PDB entry 5T58 | X-ray diffraction, 3.21 A resolution | chains B and D of the 4 polymer chains in the assembly

== Chain B ==
Molecule: KLLA0E05809p
Organism: Kluyveromyces lactis (strain ATCC 8585 / CBS 2359 / DSM 70799 / NBRC 1267 / NRRL Y-1140 / WM37)
UniProtKB: Q6CPD1 (Q6CPD1_KLULA); numbering as in UniProt (aligned over 1-205)
Sequence (205 residues; each row starts with the number of its first residue):
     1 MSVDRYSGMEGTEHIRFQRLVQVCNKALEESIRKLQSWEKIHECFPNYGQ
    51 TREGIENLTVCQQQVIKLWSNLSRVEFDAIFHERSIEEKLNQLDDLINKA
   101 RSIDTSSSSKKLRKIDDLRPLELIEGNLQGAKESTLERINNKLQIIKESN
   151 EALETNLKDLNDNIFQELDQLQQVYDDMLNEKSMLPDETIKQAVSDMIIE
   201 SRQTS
Disordered / not traced: 1-7, 180-185, 204-205

== Chain D ==
Molecule: KLLA0D15741p
Organism: Kluyveromyces lactis (strain ATCC 8585 / CBS 2359 / DSM 70799 / NBRC 1267 / NRRL Y-1140 / WM37)
UniProtKB: Q6CQN5 (Q6CQN5_KLULA); numbering as in UniProt (aligned over 230-479)
Sequence (250 residues; row label = number of the first residue in the row; X marks 42 residues of unknown identity (built as UNK)):
   230 QLNDIISPHKDVHESEFYRYMNNSFAQDLKMKQLMNWCLIRALRKLEIKN
   280 SQNKSESRKITLTILKDFVRDIRKGSHDIDWXXXXXXXXXXXXXXXXXXX
   330 XXXXXXXXXXXXXXXXXXXXXXXPPIKLAKIPNEKNIQNKENAKILEEKI
   380 KTIKNEIEQWSKDLSDVKIPSYELPKSQTSIVKLPDNLQLTATTKESIHS
   430 DFQKRVDGLQETTRLLKSSSILLNETAGMKLQRLNGCIVKKRPEDKNSTK
Disordered / not traced: 230-252, 344-348, 406-418, 472-479

== How chain B and chain D interact ==
Contacting residue pairs (25):
  Arg119(B) - Trp389(D)
  Pro120(B) - Gln388(D)
  Pro120(B) - Trp389(D)
  Pro120(B) - Asp392(D)
  Leu121(B) - Asp392(D)
  Leu123(B) - Trp389(D)  hydrophobic
  Ile124(B) - Leu393(D)  hydrophobic
  Leu128(B) - Lys397(D)
  Lys132(B) - Ser400(D)
  Gln172(B) - Asp430(D)  hydrogen bond
  Tyr175(B) - Asp430(D)  hydrogen bond
  Tyr175(B) - Arg434(D)
  Asp176(B) - Arg434(D)  salt bridge
  Ile190(B) - Leu444(D)  hydrophobic
  Ile190(B) - Ser448(D)
  Val194(B) - Ser448(D)
  Met197(B) - Ser448(D)
  Met197(B) - Leu451(D)  hydrophobic
  Met197(B) - Leu452(D)  hydrophobic
  Met197(B) - Thr455(D)
  Ile198(B) - Leu451(D)  hydrophobic
  Glu200(B) - Thr455(D)
  Ser201(B) - Met458(D)
  Arg202(B) - Met458(D)
  Gln203(B) - Arg462(D)
Also at the interface, not in a pair above, chain B (21 interface residues in all): Glu125, Phe165, Asp187
Also at the interface, not in a pair above, chain D (20 interface residues in all): Glu385, Val396, Ile398, Thr420, Lys459

== Overview ==
The interface between chain B and chain D involves 21 residues on one side and 20 on the other, with 2
hydrogen bonds and 1 salt bridge. Among the polar pairs are Asp176(B)-Arg434(D), Gln172(B)-Asp430(D) and
Tyr175(B)-Asp430(D).
Chain B is KLLA0E05809p and chain D is KLLA0D15741p, both from Kluyveromyces lactis (strain ATCC 8585 / CBS
2359 / DSM 70799 / NBRC 1267 / NRRL Y-1140 / WM37); the structure, Structure of the MIND Complex Shows a
Regulatory Focus of Yeast Kinetochore Assembly, was determined by X-ray diffraction, deposited together with
5T59 and 5T6J.
